PDB entry 9DM0 | electron microscopy, 2.90 A resolution | chains B and I of the 8 polymer chains in the assembly

Chain B (and I):
Name: Hemagglutinin
Organism: Influenza A virus (A/California/04/2009(H1N1))
Notes: chain I of this document is another copy of the same molecule, construct and numbering; everything in this record applies to it too
UniProt: A0A1D5AK66 (A0A1D5AK66_9INFA); residues 9-171 here correspond to UniProt positions 336-498 (UniProt number = residue number + 327)
Amino-acid sequence (231 residues; numbered -3 to 227; the number before each row is that of its first residue; numbers below 1 keep their minus sign (Ile-3 is residue -3)):
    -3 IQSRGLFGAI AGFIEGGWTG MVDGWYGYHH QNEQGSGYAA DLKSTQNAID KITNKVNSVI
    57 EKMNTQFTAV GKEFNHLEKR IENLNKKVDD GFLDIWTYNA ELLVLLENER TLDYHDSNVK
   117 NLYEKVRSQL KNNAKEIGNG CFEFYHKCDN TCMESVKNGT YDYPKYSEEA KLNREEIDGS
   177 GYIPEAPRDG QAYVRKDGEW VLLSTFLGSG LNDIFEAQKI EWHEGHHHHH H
Unresolved in the structure: -3 to 8, 172-227
Differences from the reference sequence: expression tag (-3 to 8, 172-227)
Cystine bridges: Cys144-Cys148
Covalently attached groups: N-acetylglucosamine (NAG) linked to Asn154

Interface between chain B and chain I:
Residue-residue contacts (37; chain B residue first):
  Ser54(B) with Leu101(I)
  Val55(B) with Tyr94(I), hydrogen bond (backbone-side chain)
  Lys58(B) with Tyr94(I); Glu97(I), salt bridge; Leu98(I)
  Met59(B) with Tyr94(I), hydrophobic
  Asn60(B) with Asp90(I)
  Gln62(B) with Asp86(I), hydrogen bond; Leu89(I); Asp90(I)
  Val66(B) with Lys83(I), hydrogen bond (backbone-side chain)
  Lys68(B) with Asn79(I); Leu80(I); Lys83(I)
  Glu69(B) with Arg76(I), hydrogen bond (backbone-side chain)
  Phe70(B) with Arg76(I)
  Glu74(B) with Arg76(I), salt bridge
  Ile77(B) with Ile77(I), hydrophobic
  Leu80(B) with Leu80(I), hydrophobic
  Asn81(B) with Leu80(I); Lys83(I), hydrogen bond
  Val84(B) with Val84(I), hydrophobic
  Asp85(B) with Lys83(I), salt bridge
  Phe88(B) with Val84(I); Gly87(I); Phe88(I), hydrophobic; Ile91(I), hydrophobic
  Ile91(B) with Ile91(I), hydrophobic
  Trp92(B) with Ile91(I), hydrophobic; Tyr94(I), hydrophobic
  Asn95(B) with Asn95(I), hydrogen bond
  Leu99(B) with Tyr94(I)
  Glu103(B) with Leu102(I)
  Arg106(B) with Glu105(I), salt bridge; Arg106(I); Asp109(I), salt bridge
  Lys127(B) with Glu132(I)
Other interface residues (no listed pair), chain B (27 interface residues in all): Thr61, Asn117, Ser124
Other interface residues (no listed pair), chain I (23 interface residues in all): Lys116

Summary:
27 residues of chain B face 23 of chain I across their interface, with 6 hydrogen bonds and 5 salt bridges.
Among the polar pairs are Lys58(B)-Glu97(I), Glu74(B)-Arg76(I) and Asp85(B)-Lys83(I). Covalently linked
N-acetylglucosamine: at Asn154(B).
Both chains are Hemagglutinin (Influenza A virus (A/California/04/2009(H1N1))). Entry 9DM0 (Cryo-EM structure
of the SFV009 3G01 Fab in complex with A/California/04/2009) was determined by electron microscopy.
